5E86 - chain A; structure by X-ray diffraction, 2.68 A resolution.

Chain A:
Molecule: 78 kDa glucose-regulated protein
From: Homo sapiens
Notes: engineered mutation(s): loop34 modification
UniProtKB: P11021 (GRP78_HUMAN); aligned to UniProt positions 418-633 over residues 418-633 (the alignment contains insertions or deletions, so no single offset holds)
Sequence (232 residues; row label = number of the first residue in the row):
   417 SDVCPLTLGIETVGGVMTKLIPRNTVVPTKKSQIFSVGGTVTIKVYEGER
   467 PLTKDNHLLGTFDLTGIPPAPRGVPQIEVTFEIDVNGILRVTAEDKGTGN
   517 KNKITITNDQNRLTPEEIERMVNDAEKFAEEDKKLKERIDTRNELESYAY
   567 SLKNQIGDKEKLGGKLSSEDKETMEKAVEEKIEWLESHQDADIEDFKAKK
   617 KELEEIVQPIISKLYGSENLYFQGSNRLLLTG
Not modelled in the structure: 417, 648
Sequence notes: expression tag (417, 634-648); conflict Val453 (Asn457 in P11021), Gly454 (Gln458 in P11021), Gly455 (Pro459 in P11021)
Curated features (UniProtKB/Swiss-Prot):
  - modified residue: Lys447 (N6-succinyllysine)

Overview:
Chain A is 78 kDa glucose-regulated protein (Homo sapiens); the structure, isolated SBD of BiP with loop34
modification, was determined by X-ray diffraction together with 5E84 and 5E85 from the same study.
